Entry 8DWO (electron microscopy, 3.50 A resolution); this record covers chains A and B of the 12 polymer chains in the assembly.

# Chain A
Molecule: Envelope glycoprotein E1
Organism: Eastern equine encephalitis virus
Notes: EC 3.4.21.90
UniProt: Q88678 (Q88678_EEEV); residues 1-441 here correspond to UniProt positions 802-1242 (UniProt number = residue number + 801)
Amino-acid sequence (441 residues; numbered 1 to 441; the number before each row is that of its first residue):
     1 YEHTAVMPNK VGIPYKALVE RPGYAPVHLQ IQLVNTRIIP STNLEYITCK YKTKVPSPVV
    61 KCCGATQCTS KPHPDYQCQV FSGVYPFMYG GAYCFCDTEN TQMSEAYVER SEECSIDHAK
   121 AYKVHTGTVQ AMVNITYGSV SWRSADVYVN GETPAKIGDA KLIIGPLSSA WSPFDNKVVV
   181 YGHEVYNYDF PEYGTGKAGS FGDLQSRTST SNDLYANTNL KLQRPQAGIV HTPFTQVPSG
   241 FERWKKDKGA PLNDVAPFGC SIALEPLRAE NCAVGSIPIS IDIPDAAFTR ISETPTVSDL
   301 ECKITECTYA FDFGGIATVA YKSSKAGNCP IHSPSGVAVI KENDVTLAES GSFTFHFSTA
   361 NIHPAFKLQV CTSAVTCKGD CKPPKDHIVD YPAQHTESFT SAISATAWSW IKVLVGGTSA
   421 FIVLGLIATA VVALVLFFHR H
Not modelled in the structure: 386-393, 401-441
Disulfide bonds: Cys-49/Cys-114, Cys-62/Cys-94, Cys-63/Cys-96, Cys-68/Cys-78, Cys-260/Cys-272, Cys-302/Cys-377, Cys-329/Cys-371
Sequence notes: conflict Tyr-89 (Trp890 in Q88678)

# Chain B
Molecule: Envelope glycoprotein E2
Organism: Eastern equine encephalitis virus
Notes: EC 3.4.21.90
UniProt: Q88678 (Q88678_EEEV); residues 1-420 here correspond to UniProt positions 325-744 (UniProt number = residue number + 324)
Amino-acid sequence (420 residues; each row starts with the number of its first residue):
     1 DLDTHFTQYK LARPYIADCP NCGHSRCDSP IAIEEVRGDA HAGVIRIQTS AMFGLKTDGV
    61 DLAYMSFMNG KTQKSIKIDN LHVRTSAPCS LVSHHGYYIL AQCPPGDTVT VGFHDGPNRH
   121 TCTVAHKVEF RPVGREKYRH PPEHGVELPC NRYTHKRADQ GHYVEMHQPG LVADHSLLSI
   181 HSAKVKITVP SGAQVKYYCK CPDVRKGITS SDHTTTCTDV KQCRAYLIDN KKWVYNSGRL
   241 PRGEGDTFKG KLHVPFVPVK AKCIATLAPE PLVEHKHRTL ILHLHPDHPT LLTTRSLGSD
   301 ANPTRQWIER PTTVNFTVTG EGLEYTWGNH PPKRVWAQES GEGNPHGWPH EVVVYYYNRY
   361 PLTTIIGLCT CVAIIMVSCV TSVWLLCRTR NLCITPYKLA PNAQVPILLA LLCCIKPTRA
Not modelled in the structure: 347-420
Disulfide bonds: Cys-19/Cys-122, Cys-22/Cys-27, Cys-89/Cys-103, Cys-150/Cys-263, Cys-199/Cys-223

# Chain A / chain B interface
Residue-residue contacts (90; chain A residue first):
  Lys-50(A) with Asp-39(B), salt bridge
  Lys-54(A) with Glu-165(B); Asn-236(B)
  Val-55(A) with Gly-238(B)
  Pro-56(A) with Asn-236(B)
  Ser-57(A) with Asn-236(B); Ser-237(B), hydrogen bond (side chain-backbone); Leu-240(B); Arg-242(B), hydrogen bond (backbone-side chain)
  Pro-58(A) with Gly-238(B); Leu-240(B); Pro-241(B); Arg-242(B), hydrogen bond (backbone-backbone)
  Val-59(A) with Arg-242(B)
  Lys-61(A) with Arg-205(B)
  Cys-63(A) with Tyr-198(B)
  Phe-87(A) with Asp-28(B)
  Met-88(A) with Asp-28(B); Leu-240(B), hydrophobic; Pro-241(B)
  Tyr-89(A) with Ile-16(B), hydrophobic; Asp-28(B), hydrogen bond (backbone-side chain); Gly-70(B), hydrogen bond (side chain-backbone); Val-172(B), hydrophobic; Ala-173(B)
  Gly-90(A) with Asp-174(B); His-175(B), hydrogen bond (backbone-side chain)
  Gly-91(A) with His-175(B)
  Ala-92(A) with Ala-173(B); Arg-224(B)
  Tyr-93(A) with Leu-171(B), hydrogen bond (side chain-backbone); Ala-173(B), hydrophobic; Pro-241(B)
  Cys-94(A) with Arg-224(B); Tyr-226(B)
  Phe-95(A) with Tyr-198(B), hydrophobic; Arg-224(B)
  Glu-105(A) with Arg-242(B), salt bridge
  Glu-112(A) with Glu-35(B); Arg-46(B), salt bridge; His-162(B), hydrogen bond (backbone-side chain); Val-254(B); Pro-258(B)
  Glu-113(A) with Arg-37(B), salt bridge; Asp-39(B); Tyr-153(B), hydrogen bond; Pro-258(B)
  Ser-115(A) with His-162(B), hydrogen bond
  Ile-116(A) with Asn-151(B); Pro-258(B); Val-259(B), hydrophobic; Lys-260(B)
  Asp-117(A) with Asn-151(B), hydrogen bond
  Gln-226(A) with Arg-26(B)
  Ile-229(A) with Arg-26(B)
  Val-230(A) with Arg-239(B); Leu-240(B); Pro-241(B)
  His-231(A) with Arg-26(B); Gly-238(B)
  Thr-232(A) with Gly-238(B), hydrogen bond (side chain-backbone)
  Asn-253(A) with Arg-295(B)
  Asp-254(A) with Arg-135(B), salt bridge; Thr-293(B); Arg-295(B)
  Val-255(A) with Ala-301(B); Pro-303(B), hydrophobic
  Ala-256(A) with Arg-295(B), hydrogen bond (backbone-side chain)
  Pro-257(A) with Gly-298(B); Ser-299(B); Ala-301(B), hydrophobic
  Phe-258(A) with Leu-297(B); Gly-298(B), hydrogen bond (backbone-backbone); Ser-299(B)
  Gly-259(A) with Arg-295(B); Leu-297(B); Arg-334(B), hydrogen bond (backbone-side chain)
  Cys-260(A) with Arg-295(B), hydrogen bond (backbone-side chain)
  Ser-261(A) with Arg-295(B)
  Thr-308(A) with Glu-339(B), hydrogen bond
  Tyr-309(A) with Glu-339(B)
  Ala-310(A) with Glu-339(B), hydrogen bond (backbone-side chain)
  Phe-311(A) with Trp-336(B), hydrophobic; Gln-338(B)
  Cys-381(A) with His-346(B), hydrogen bond
  Pro-384(A) with Glu-339(B); Gly-341(B)
  Lys-385(A) with Glu-339(B), hydrogen bond (backbone-backbone)
  Gln-394(A) with Trp-336(B)
  Phe-399(A) with Gln-338(B)
Other interface residues (no listed pair), chain A (57 interface residues in all): Tyr-51, Lys-52, Val-60, Cys-62, Ser-111, Glu-242, Lys-248, Ala-250, Pro-251, Pro-383
Other interface residues (no listed pair), chain B (60 interface residues in all): Asp-18, Lys-71, Arg-131, Ser-176, Cys-199, Lys-200, Lys-221, Gln-222, Tyr-235, Phe-256, Arg-305, Gly-320, Ala-337, Ser-340

# Summary
57 residues of chain A face 60 of chain B across their interface; the contacts include 20 hydrogen bonds and 5
salt bridges. Polar pairs include Lys-50(A)/Asp-39(B), Glu-105(A)/Arg-242(B) and Glu-112(A)/Arg-46(B).
Chain A is Envelope glycoprotein E1 and chain B is Envelope glycoprotein E2, both from Eastern equine
encephalitis virus; the structure, Cryo-EM Structure of Eastern Equine Encephalitis Virus in complex with
SKE26 Fab, was determined by electron microscopy (same publication as 8DEE, 8DEF, 8DEQ, 8DUL, 8DUN, 8EEU and
8EEV).
